PDB entry 7S6R | X-ray diffraction, 1.89 A resolution | chains A and E of the 8 polymer chains in the assembly

[Chain A (and E)]
Name: Methane monooxygenase component A alpha chain
From: Methylosinus trichosporium OB3b
Notes: EC 1.-.-.-; chain E of this document is another copy of the same molecule, construct and numbering; everything in this record applies to it too
UniProtKB: A0A2D2D5X0 (A0A2D2D5X0_METTR); residue numbers follow UniProt; this construct covers 12-526
Sequence (515 residues; each row starts with the number of its first residue):
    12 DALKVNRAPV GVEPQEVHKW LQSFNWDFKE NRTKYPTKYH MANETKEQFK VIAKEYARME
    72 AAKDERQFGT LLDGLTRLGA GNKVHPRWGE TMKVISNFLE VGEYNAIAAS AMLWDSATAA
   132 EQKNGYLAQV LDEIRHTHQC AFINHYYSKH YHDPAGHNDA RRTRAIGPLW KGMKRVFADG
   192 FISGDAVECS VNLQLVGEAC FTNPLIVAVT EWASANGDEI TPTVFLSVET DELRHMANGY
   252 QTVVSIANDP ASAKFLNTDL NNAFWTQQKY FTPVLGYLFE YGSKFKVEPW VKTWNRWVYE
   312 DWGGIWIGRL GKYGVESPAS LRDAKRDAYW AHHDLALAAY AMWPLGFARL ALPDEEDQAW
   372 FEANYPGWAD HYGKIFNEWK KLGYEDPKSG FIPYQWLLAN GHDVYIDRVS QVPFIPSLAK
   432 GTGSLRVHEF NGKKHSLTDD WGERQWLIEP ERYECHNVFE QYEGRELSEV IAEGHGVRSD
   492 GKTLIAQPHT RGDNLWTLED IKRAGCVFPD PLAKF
Metal / ion sites: Fe ion site 1: Glu114, Glu144, His147 (together with benzoic acid); Fe ion site 2: Glu144, Glu209, Glu243, His246 (together with benzoic acid)
Ligand contacts: benzoic acid (BEZ): Leu110, Glu114, Ala117, Glu144, His147, Phe188, Phe192, Leu204, Gly208, Glu209, Thr213, Leu216, Glu243, His246
From the paper describing this entry:
  - conformationally variable residues (helix shift, loop rearrangement): Glu55 to Val62, Thr129 to Gly136

[Interface between chain A and chain E]
Contacting residue pairs (20):
  Glu76(A) - Glu76(E)
  Arg77(A) - Gly80(E)
  Arg77(A) - Leu83(E)
  Arg77(A) - Asp84(E)
  Gly80(A) - Arg77(E)
  Gly80(A) - Thr81(E)  hydrogen bond (backbone-side chain)
  Thr81(A) - Gly80(E)  hydrogen bond (side chain-backbone)
  Thr81(A) - Thr81(E)
  Thr81(A) - Asp84(E)  hydrogen bond
  Thr81(A) - Gly85(E)  hydrogen bond (side chain-backbone)
  Leu83(A) - Arg77(E)
  Asp84(A) - Arg77(E)
  Asp84(A) - Thr81(E)  hydrogen bond
  Asp84(A) - Thr234(E)
  Gly85(A) - Thr81(E)  hydrogen bond (backbone-side chain)
  Arg88(A) - Thr234(E)  hydrogen bond
  Leu89(A) - Glu230(E)
  Glu230(A) - Leu89(E)
  Thr234(A) - Asp84(E)
  Thr234(A) - Arg88(E)  hydrogen bond
Other interface residues (no listed pair), chain A (14 interface residues in all): Gln78, Pro233, Leu237
Other interface residues (no listed pair), chain E (14 interface residues in all): Gln78, Pro233, Leu237

[Overview]
The chain A/chain E interface involves 14 residues from each chain, with 8 hydrogen bonds. Among the polar
pairs are Gly80(A)-Thr81(E), Thr81(A)-Asp84(E) and Thr81(A)-Gly85(E). Bound to chain A: benzoic acid.
Glu114(A), Glu144(A) and His147(A) coordinate Fe ion site 1. From the paper: conformational variability at
Glu55(A) and Thr129(A).
Chain A and chain E are both Methane monooxygenase component A alpha chain (Methylosinus trichosporium OB3b);
the structure, Complex structure of Methane monooxygenase hydroxylase and regulatory subunit with H5A
mutation, was determined by X-ray diffraction together with 7S6Q, 7S6S, 7S6T and 7S7H from the same study.
